Entry 6XI2 (X-ray diffraction, 2.57 A resolution); this record covers chains A and H of the 3 polymer chains in the assembly.

== Chain A ==
Molecule: Protein O-linked-mannose beta-1,4-N-acetylglucosaminyltransferase 2
From: Homo sapiens
Notes: EC 2.4.1.312
UniProt: Q8NAT1 (PMGT2_HUMAN); numbering as in UniProt (aligned over 48-580)
Amino-acid sequence (533 residues; each row starts with the number of its first residue):
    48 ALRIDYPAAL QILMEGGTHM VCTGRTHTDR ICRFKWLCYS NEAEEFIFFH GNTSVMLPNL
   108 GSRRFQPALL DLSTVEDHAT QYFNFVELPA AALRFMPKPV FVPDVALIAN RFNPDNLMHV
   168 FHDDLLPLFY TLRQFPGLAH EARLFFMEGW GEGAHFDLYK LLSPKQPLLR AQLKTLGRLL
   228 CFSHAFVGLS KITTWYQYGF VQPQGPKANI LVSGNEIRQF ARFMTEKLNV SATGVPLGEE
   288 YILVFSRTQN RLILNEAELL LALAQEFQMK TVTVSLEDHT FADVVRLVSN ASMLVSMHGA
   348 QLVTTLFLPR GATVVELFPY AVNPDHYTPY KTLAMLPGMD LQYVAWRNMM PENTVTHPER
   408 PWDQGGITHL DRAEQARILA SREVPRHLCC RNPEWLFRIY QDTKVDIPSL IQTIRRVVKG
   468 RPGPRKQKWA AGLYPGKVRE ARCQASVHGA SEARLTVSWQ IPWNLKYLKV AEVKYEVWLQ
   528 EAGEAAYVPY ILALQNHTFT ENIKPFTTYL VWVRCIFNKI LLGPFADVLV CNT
Disordered / not traced: 472-476
Construct notes: conflict Ala55 (Lys in Q8NAT1), Ala126 (Asn in Q8NAT1), Ala279 (His in Q8NAT1), Ala427 (Gln in Q8NAT1), Ala477 (Thr in Q8NAT1), Ala478 (Val in Q8NAT1), Ala518 (Arg in Q8NAT1), Ala529 (Gln in Q8NAT1), Ala532 (Asn in Q8NAT1), Ala533 (Thr in Q8NAT1)
Disulfides: Cys69-Cys79, Cys85-Cys228, Cys436-Cys437, Cys490-Cys578
Covalent attachments: N-acetylglucosamine (NAG) linked to Asn337
Swiss-Prot annotation at these positions:
  - glycosylation (N-linked (GlcNAc...) asparagine): Asn99, Asn276
Reported in the primary citation:
  - post-translational modification sites: Asn99, Asn337, Asn543
  - binding site for N-acetylglucosamine: Trp409
  - catalytic residues: His345 (proposed by the authors, not directly observed)
  - mutagenesis - H345D: abolished catalytic activity
  - specificity-determining residues: Met165, Tyr374, Tyr377, Trp442, Ile446 (proposed by the authors, not directly observed)
  - disease-associated variants - R158H, G413V, R445*: abolished expression
  - disease-associated variants - R158H, W197*, G413V, R445* (citing earlier work)
  - disease-associated variants - M165T, P253L: decreased catalytic activity (citing earlier work)

== Chain H ==
Molecule: Ala-gly-ala-gly-ala-ala-ala-ala-ala-ala
From: Homo sapiens
Amino-acid sequence (10 residues; row label = number of the first residue in the row):
     1 AGAGAAAAAA

== How chain A and chain H interact ==
Pairs across the interface (7):
  Ile51(A) - Ala3(H)  hydrophobic
  Tyr53(A) - Ala1(H)
  Tyr53(A) - Gly2(H)
  Val147(A) - Gly2(H)
  Phe148(A) - Gly2(H)  hydrogen bond (backbone-backbone)
  Phe148(A) - Ala3(H)
  Phe148(A) - Gly4(H)  hydrogen bond (backbone-backbone)
Other interface residues (no listed pair), chain A (9 interface residues in all): Lys145, Pro146, Pro150, Asp151, Leu223
Other interface residues (no listed pair), chain H (6 interface residues in all): Ala5, Ala6

== Summary ==
9 residues of chain A face 6 of chain H across their interface, with 2 hydrogen bonds. The backbones
hydrogen-bond at Phe148(A)-Gly2(H) and Phe148(A)-Gly4(H). Covalently linked N-acetylglucosamine: at Asn337(A).
From the paper: the catalytic residue His345(A); R158H, G413V and R445* of chain A abolish expression; 6
substitutions were tested in all.
Here chain A is Protein O-linked-mannose beta-1,4-N-acetylglucosaminyltransferase 2 and chain H is
Ala-gly-ala-gly-ala-ala-ala-ala-ala-ala, both from Homo sapiens. Entry 6XI2 (Apo form of POMGNT2) was
determined by X-ray diffraction, deposited together with 6XFI.
